PDB entry 9D7O | electron microscopy, 3.56 A resolution | chains C and H of the 8 polymer chains in the assembly

== Chain C ==
Name: Surface protein gp120
Source organism: Human immunodeficiency virus 1
UniProtKB: Q2N0S5 (Q2N0S5_9HIV1); the construct lacks a stretch of the UniProt sequence and is renumbered around it, so the offset changes along the chain: 8-17 = UniProt 9-18; 19-23 = UniProt 19-23; 25-309 = UniProt 24-308; 312-321 = UniProt 309-318; 2 more segments
Sequence (496 residues; each row starts with the number of its first residue; note: 3 numbers in that range are skipped by the numbering (no residue carries them; nothing is unmodelled there)):
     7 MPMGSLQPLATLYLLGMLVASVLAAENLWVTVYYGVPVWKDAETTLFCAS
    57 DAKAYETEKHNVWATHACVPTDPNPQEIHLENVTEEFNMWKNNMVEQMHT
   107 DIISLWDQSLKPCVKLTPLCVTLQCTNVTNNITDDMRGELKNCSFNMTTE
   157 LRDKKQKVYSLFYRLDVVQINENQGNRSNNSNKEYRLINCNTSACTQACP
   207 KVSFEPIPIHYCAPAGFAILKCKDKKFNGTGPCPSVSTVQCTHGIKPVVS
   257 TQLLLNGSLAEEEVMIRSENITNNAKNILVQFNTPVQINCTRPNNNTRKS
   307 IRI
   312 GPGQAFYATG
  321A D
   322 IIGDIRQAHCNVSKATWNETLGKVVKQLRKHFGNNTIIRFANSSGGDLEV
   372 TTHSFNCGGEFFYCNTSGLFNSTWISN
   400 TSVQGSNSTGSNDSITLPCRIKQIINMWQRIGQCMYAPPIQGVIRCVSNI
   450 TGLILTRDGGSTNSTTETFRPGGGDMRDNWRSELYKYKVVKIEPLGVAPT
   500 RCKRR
Disordered / not traced: 7-33, 57-66, 134-141, 178-187, 400-409
Sequence notes: initiating methionine (7); conflict Pro8 (Asn9 in Q2N0S5), Met9 (Cys10 in Q2N0S5), Gly10 (Gln11 in Q2N0S5), Ser11 (His12 in Q2N0S5), Gln13 (Phe14 in Q2N0S5), Pro14 (Arg15 in Q2N0S5), Leu15 (Trp16 in Q2N0S5), Ala16 (Gly17 in Q2N0S5), Tyr19 (Met in Q2N0S5), Leu20 (Ile in Q2N0S5), Val25 (Ile24 in Q2N0S5), Ala26 (Ile25 in Q2N0S5), Ser27 (Ile26 in Q2N0S5), Val28 (Cys27 in Q2N0S5), Leu29 (Ser28 in Q2N0S5), Cys201 (Ile200 in Q2N0S5), Asn332 (Thr330 in Q2N0S5), Cys433 (Ala430 in Q2N0S5), Cys501 (Ala498 in Q2N0S5); insertion (18, 24)
Cystine bridges: Cys119-Cys205, Cys126-Cys196, Cys131-Cys149, Cys201-Cys433, Cys218-Cys247, Cys228-Cys239, Cys296-Cys331, Cys378-Cys445, Cys385-Cys418
Covalently attached groups: N-acetylglucosamine (NAG) linked to Asn88, Asn133, Asn148, Asn152, Asn197, Asn234, Asn262, Asn276, Asn295, Asn301, Asn332, Asn355, Asn363, Asn386, Asn392, Asn448

== Chain H ==
Name: CH103 Fab heavy chain
Source organism: Homo sapiens
Notes: antibody fragment or engineered binder
Sequence (245 residues; row label = number of the first residue in the row; a row labelled like 82A-82C holds insertion residues (82A, then the next letters in order); numbers below 1 keep their minus sign (Met-18 is residue -18)):
   -18 MGWSCIILFLVATATGVHSQVQLQESGPGVVKSSETLSLTCTVSGGSMGG
    32 TYWSWLRLSPGKGLEWIGYIFHTGETNYSPSLKGRVSISVDTSEDQFSLR
    82 L
82A-82C RSV
    83 TAADTAVYFCASLPRGQL
100A-100E VNAYF
   101 RNWGRGSLVSVTAASTKGPSVFPLAPSSKSTSGGTAALGCLVKDYFPEPV
   151 TVSWNSGALTSGVHTFPAVLQSSGLYSLSSVVTVPSSSLGTQTYICNVNH
   201 KPSNTKVDKKVEPKSCDK
Disordered / not traced: -18 to 0, 125-138, 155-164, 183-195, 206-218

== Chain C / chain H interface ==
Contacting residue pairs (5):
  Ser306(C) with Glu75(H), hydrogen bond
  Arg308(C) with Asp72(H), salt bridge; Ser74(H), hydrogen bond; Glu75(H), salt bridge
  Ala316(C) with Glu75(H)
Interface residues without a listed pair, chain C (5 interface residues in all): Lys207, Tyr318
Interface residues without a listed pair, chain H (4 interface residues in all): Asp76

== Overview ==
5 residues of chain C and 4 residues of chain H are in contact, with 2 hydrogen bonds and 2 salt bridges.
Polar contacts include Arg308(C)-Asp72(H), Arg308(C)-Glu75(H) and Ser306(C)-Glu75(H). N-acetylglucosamine is
covalently linked to Asn88(C), Asn133(C), Asn148(C), Asn152(C), Asn197(C) and Asn234(C) and 10 more.
Chain C is Surface protein gp120 (Human immunodeficiency virus 1) and chain H is CH103 Fab heavy chain (Homo
sapiens); the structure, Cryo-EM structure of BG505 DS-SOSIP.664 with 1 CH103 Fab bound, was determined by
electron microscopy together with 9D7G, 9D7H, 9D7I and 9D7P from the same study.
